Entry 7WCD (electron microscopy, 3.30 A resolution); this record covers chains H and E of the 9 polymer chains in the assembly.

Chain H:
Name: Spike glycoprotein
From: Severe acute respiratory syndrome coronavirus 2
UniProt: P0DTC2 (SPIKE_SARS2); residues 1-1208 here = UniProt positions 1-1208
Amino-acid sequence (1237 residues; numbered 1 to 1237; the number before each row is that of its first residue):
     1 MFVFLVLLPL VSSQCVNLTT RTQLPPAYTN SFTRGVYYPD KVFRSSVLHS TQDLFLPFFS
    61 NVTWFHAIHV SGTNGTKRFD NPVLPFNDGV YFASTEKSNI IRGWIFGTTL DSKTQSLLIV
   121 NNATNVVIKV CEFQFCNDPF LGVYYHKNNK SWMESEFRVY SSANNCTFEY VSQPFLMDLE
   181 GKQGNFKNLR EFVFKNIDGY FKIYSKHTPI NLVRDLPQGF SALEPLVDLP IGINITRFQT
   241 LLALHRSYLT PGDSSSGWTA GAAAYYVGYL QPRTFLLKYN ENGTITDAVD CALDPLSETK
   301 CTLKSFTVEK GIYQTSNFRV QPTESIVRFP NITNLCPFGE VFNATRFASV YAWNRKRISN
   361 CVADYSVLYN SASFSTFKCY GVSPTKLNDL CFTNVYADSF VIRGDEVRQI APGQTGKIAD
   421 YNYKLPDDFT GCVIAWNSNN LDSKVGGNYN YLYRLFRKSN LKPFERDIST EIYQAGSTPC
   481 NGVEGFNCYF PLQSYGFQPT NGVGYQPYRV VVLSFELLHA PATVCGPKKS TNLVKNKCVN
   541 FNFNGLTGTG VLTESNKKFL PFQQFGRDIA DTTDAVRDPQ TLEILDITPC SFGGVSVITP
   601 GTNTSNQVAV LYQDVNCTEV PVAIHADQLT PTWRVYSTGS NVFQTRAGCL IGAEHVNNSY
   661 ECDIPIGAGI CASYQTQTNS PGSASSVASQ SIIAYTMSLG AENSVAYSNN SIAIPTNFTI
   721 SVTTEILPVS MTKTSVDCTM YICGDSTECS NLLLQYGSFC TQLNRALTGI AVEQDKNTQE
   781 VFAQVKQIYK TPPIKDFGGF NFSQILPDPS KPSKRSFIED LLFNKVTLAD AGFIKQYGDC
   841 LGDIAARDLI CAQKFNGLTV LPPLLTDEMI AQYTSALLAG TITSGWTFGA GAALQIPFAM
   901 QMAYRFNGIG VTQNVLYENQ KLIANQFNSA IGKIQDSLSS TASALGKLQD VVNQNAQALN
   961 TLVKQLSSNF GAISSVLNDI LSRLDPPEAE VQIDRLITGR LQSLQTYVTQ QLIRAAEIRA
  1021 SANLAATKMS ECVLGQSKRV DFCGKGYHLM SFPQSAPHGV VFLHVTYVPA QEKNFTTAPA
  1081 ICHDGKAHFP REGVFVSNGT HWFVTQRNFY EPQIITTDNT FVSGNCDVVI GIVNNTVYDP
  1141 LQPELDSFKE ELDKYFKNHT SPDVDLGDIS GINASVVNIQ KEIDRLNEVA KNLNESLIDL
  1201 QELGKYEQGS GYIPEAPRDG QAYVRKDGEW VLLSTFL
Unresolved in the structure: 1-26, 66-80, 97-102, 122-124, 142-157, 174-187, 211-215, 260-262, 621-639, 677-689, 828-853, 1147-1237
Disulfides: Cys131-Cys166, Cys291-Cys301, Cys336-Cys361, Cys379-Cys432, Cys391-Cys525, Cys480-Cys488, Cys538-Cys590, Cys617-Cys649, Cys662-Cys671, Cys738-Cys760, Cys743-Cys749, Cys1032-Cys1043, Cys1082-Cys1126
Covalent attachments: N-acetylglucosamine (NAG) linked to Asn165, Asn234, Asn282, Asn603, Asn616, Asn657, Asn709, Asn801, Asn1074, Asn1098, Asn1134
Differences from the reference sequence: engineered mutation Gly682 (Arg in P0DTC2), Ser683 (Arg in P0DTC2), Ser685 (Arg in P0DTC2), Pro986 (Lys in P0DTC2), Pro987 (Val in P0DTC2); expression tag (1209-1237)
UniProt features mapped onto this chain:
  - region: Asn280 to Cys301 (Putative superantigen), Arg403 to Asp405 (Integrin-binding motif), Asn448 to Phe456 (Immunodominant HLA epitope recognized by the CD8+), Pro681, Ala684 (Putative superantigen), Ser816 to Tyr837 (Fusion peptide 1), Lys835 to Phe855 (Fusion peptide 2), Asp1163 to Glu1202 (Heptad repeat 2)
  - site: Arg815, Ser816 (Cleavage)
  - glycosylation: Asn17 (N-linked (GlcNAc...) (complex) asparagine), Asn61 (N-linked (GlcNAc...) (hybrid) asparagine), Asn74 (N-linked (GlcNAc...) (complex) asparagine), Asn122 (N-linked (GlcNAc...) (hybrid) asparagine), Asn149 (N-linked (GlcNAc...) (complex) asparagine), Asn165 (N-linked (GlcNAc...) (complex) asparagine), Asn234 (N-linked (GlcNAc...) (high mannose) asparagine), Asn282 (N-linked (GlcNAc...) (complex) asparagine), Thr323 (O-linked (GalNAc) threonine), Ser325 (O-linked (HexNAc...) serine), Asn331 (N-linked (GlcNAc...) (complex) asparagine), Asn343 (N-linked (GlcNAc...) (complex) asparagine), Asn603 (N-linked (GlcNAc...) (hybrid) asparagine), Asn616 (N-linked (GlcNAc...) (complex) asparagine), Asn657 (N-linked (GlcNAc...) (complex) asparagine), Thr676 (O-linked (GlcNAc...) threonine), Thr678 (O-linked (GlcNAc...) threonine), Asn709 (N-linked (GlcNAc...) (high mannose) asparagine), Asn717 (N-linked (GlcNAc...) (hybrid) asparagine), Asn801 (N-linked (GlcNAc...) (hybrid) asparagine) and 6 more in UniProt
  - natural variant: Leu5 (L5F: In strain: Iota/B.1.526), Ser13 (S13I: In strain: Epsilon/B.1.427/B.1.429), Leu18 (L18F: In strain: Beta/B.1.351, Gamma/P.1 and 1 more), Thr19 (T19I: In strain: Omicron/BQ.1.1, Omicron/XBB.1.5 and 1 more; T19R: In strain: Delta/B.1.617.2, Omicron/BA.2 and 4 more), Thr20 (T20N: In strain: Gamma/P.1), Leu24 to Ala27 (sequence variant, change not given here; In strain: Omicron/BA.2, Omicron/BA.2.12.1 and 6 more), Pro26 (P26S: In strain: Gamma/P.1), Gln52 (Q52H: In strain: Omicron/EG.5.1), Ala67 (A67V: In strain: Eta/B.1.525, Omicron/BA.1), His69 to Val70 (deletion: In strain: Alpha/B.1.1.7, Eta/B.1.525 and 5 more), Gly75 (G75V: In strain: Lambda/C.37), Thr76 (T76I: In strain: Lambda/C.37), 82 further natural variant entries in UniProt
  - mutagenesis: His69 to Val70 (Increased incorporation of cleaved spike into virions), Asn121 (N121Q: Partial loss of biliverdin affinity), Arg190 (R190K: Partial loss of biliverdin affinity), Asn234 (N234Q: Increased resistance to neutralizing antibodies), Asn331 (N331Q: Reduced viral infectivity), Asn343 (N343Q: Reduced viral infectivity), Leu452 (L452R: Increased resistance to neutralizing antibodies. Decreases HLA binding to NF9 epitope. Increased binding affinity to human ACE2), Tyr453 (Y453F: Decreased HLA binding to NF9 epitope. Increased binding affinity to human ACE2), Ala475 (A475V: Increased resistance to neutralizing antibodies), Val483 (V483A: Increased resistance to neutralizing antibodies), Glu484 (E484D: Increased replication in human TMEM106B overexpressing cells), Phe490 (F490L: Increased resistance to neutralizing antibodies and human covalescent sera neutralization), 12 further mutagenesis entries in UniProt
From the paper describing this entry:
  - mutagenesis - S373G, S373P: unchanged binding to TAU-2212
  - mutagenesis - K417N, K417T/N501Y, K417T, E484K, N501Y: unchanged binding to TAU-2303
  - mutagenesis - K417N/N501Y: decreased binding to TAU-2303
  - mutagenesis - N501Y: decreased binding to Fab2303
  - mutagenesis - N439K, Y453F, A475V: unchanged binding to all mAbs

Chain E:
Name: Heavy chain
From: Homo sapiens
Amino-acid sequence (238 residues; each row starts with the number of its first residue):
     1 QVQLVQSGAE VKKPGASVKV SCKASGYTFT GYYMHWVRQA PGQGLEWMGW INPNSGGTNY
    61 AQKFQGWVTM TRDTSISTAY MELSRLRSDD TAVYYCARGW ATYYDILTGY SLFDYWGQGT
   121 LVTVSSASTK GPSVFPLAPS SKSTSGGTAA LGCLVKDYFP EPVTVSWNSG ALTSGVHTFP
   181 AVLQSSGLYS LSSVVTVPSS SLGTQTYICN VNHKPSNTKV DKRVEPKSCD KTHTCPPC
Unresolved in the structure: 141-151, 226-238
Disulfides: Cys22-Cys96, Cys153-Cys209

How chain H and chain E interact:
Pairs across the interface (22; chain H residue first):
  Val445(H) with Ser75(E)
  Asn448(H) with Thr74(E), hydrogen bond (side chain-backbone); Ser75(E)
  Leu452(H) with Asn54(E)
  Leu455(H) with Tyr103(E), hydrophobic
  Phe456(H) with Tyr104(E)
  Ala475(H) with Tyr104(E)
  Glu484(H) with Tyr33(E), hydrogen bond; Trp50(E); Asn52(E), hydrogen bond
  Phe486(H) with Tyr110(E), hydrophobic
  Tyr489(H) with Ala101(E); Thr102(E); Tyr104(E), hydrophobic
  Phe490(H) with Asn52(E); Ser55(E)
  Leu492(H) with Asn54(E), hydrogen bond (backbone-side chain)
  Gln493(H) with Thr30(E), hydrogen bond (side chain-backbone); Asn54(E), hydrogen bond; Thr102(E), hydrogen bond
  Ser494(H) with Thr30(E), hydrogen bond; Asn54(E)
Other interface residues (no listed pair), chain E (15 interface residues in all): Gly31, Trp100

Summary:
Chain H and chain E form an interface of 13 and 15 residues respectively, with 8 hydrogen bonds. Polar
contacts include Asn448(H)-Thr74(E), Glu484(H)-Tyr33(E) and Glu484(H)-Asn52(E). From the paper: K417N/N501Y of
chain H reduce binding to TAU-2303; N501Y of chain H reduces binding to Fab2303; 11 substitutions were tested
in all.
Chain H is Spike glycoprotein (Severe acute respiratory syndrome coronavirus 2) and chain E is Heavy chain
(Homo sapiens); the structure, Cryo EM structure of SARS-CoV-2 spike in complex with TAU-2212 mAbs in
conformation 4, was determined by electron microscopy together with 7WBZ from the same study.
